PDB entry 2HHV | X-ray diffraction, 1.55 A resolution | chains C and A of the 3 polymer chains in the assembly

Chain C:
Molecule: 16-nt DNA strand
Sequence (16 nucleotides; row label = number of the first residue in the row):
     3 GTACXAGCTGATCGCA
Not modelled in the structure: 3
Modified positions: 6OG (6-O-methyl guanosine-5'-monophosphate) at position 7

Chain A:
Name: DNA Polymerase I
Organism: Geobacillus stearothermophilus
Notes: EC 2.7.7.7; fragment: residues 299-876 (analogous to E Coli Klenow fragment)
Reference sequence: Q5KWC1 (Q5KWC1_GEOKA); residues 298-876 here correspond to UniProt positions 300-878 (UniProt number = residue number + 2)
Sequence (580 residues; each row starts with the number of its first residue):
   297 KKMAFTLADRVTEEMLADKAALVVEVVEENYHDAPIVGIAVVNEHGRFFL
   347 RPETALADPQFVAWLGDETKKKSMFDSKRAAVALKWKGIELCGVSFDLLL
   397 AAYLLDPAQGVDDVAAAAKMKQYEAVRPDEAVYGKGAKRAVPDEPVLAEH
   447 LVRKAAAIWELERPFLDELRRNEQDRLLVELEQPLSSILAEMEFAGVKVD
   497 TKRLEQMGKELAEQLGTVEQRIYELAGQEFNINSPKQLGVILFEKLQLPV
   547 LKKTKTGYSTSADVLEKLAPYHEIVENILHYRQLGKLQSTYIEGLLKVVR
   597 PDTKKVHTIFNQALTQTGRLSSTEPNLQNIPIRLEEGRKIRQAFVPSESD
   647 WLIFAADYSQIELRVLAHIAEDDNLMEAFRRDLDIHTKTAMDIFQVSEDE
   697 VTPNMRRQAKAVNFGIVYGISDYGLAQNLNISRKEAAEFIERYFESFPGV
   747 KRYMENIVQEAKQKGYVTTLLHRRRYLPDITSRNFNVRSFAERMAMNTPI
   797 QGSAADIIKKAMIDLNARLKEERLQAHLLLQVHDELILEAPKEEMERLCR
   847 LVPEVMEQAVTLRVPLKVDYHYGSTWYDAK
Metal / ion sites: Mg2+: Asp-653, Tyr-654, Asp-830

How chain C and chain A interact:
Pairs across the interface (45; chain C residue first):
  DT4(C) / Asp-559(A)  base contact
  DT4(C) / Gln-723(A)  hydrogen bond to the base
  DA5(C) / Ala-707(A)  hydrogen bond to the base
  DA5(C) / Gly-711(A)  base contact
  DA5(C) / Tyr-714(A)  base contact
  DA5(C) / Ile-716(A)  base contact
  DA5(C) / Gly-720(A)  base contact
  DA5(C) / Leu-721(A)  base contact
  DA5(C) / Asn-724(A)  hydrogen bond to the base
  DA5(C) / Arg-789(A)  phosphate contact
  DC6(C) / Tyr-714(A)  stacking on the base
  DC6(C) / Phe-786(A)  phosphate contact
  DC6(C) / Arg-789(A)  salt bridge to the phosphate
  DC6(C) / Asn-793(A)  sugar contact
  DC6(C) / Gln-797(A)  hydrogen bond to the base
  6OG_7(C) / Gln-612(A)  phosphate contact
  6OG_7(C) / Thr-613(A)  sugar contact
  6OG_7(C) / Arg-615(A)  base contact
  6OG_7(C) / Arg-771(A)  salt bridge to the phosphate
  6OG_7(C) / Phe-786(A)  phosphate contact
  6OG_7(C) / Met-790(A)  phosphate contact
  6OG_7(C) / Gln-797(A)  hydrogen bond to the sugar
  DA8(C) / Leu-610(A)  phosphate contact
  DA8(C) / Thr-611(A)  phosphate contact
  DA8(C) / Gln-612(A)  hydrogen bond to the phosphate
  DA8(C) / Ser-617(A)  phosphate contact
  DG9(C) / Lys-582(A)  base contact
  DG9(C) / Leu-610(A)  phosphate contact
  DG9(C) / Ser-617(A)  hydrogen bond to the phosphate
  DG9(C) / Ser-618(A)  sugar contact
  DG9(C) / Thr-619(A)  phosphate contact
  DG9(C) / Asn-622(A)  hydrogen bond to the sugar
  DG9(C) / Asn-625(A)  base contact
  DC10(C) / Lys-582(A)  hydrogen bond to the base
  DC10(C) / Thr-619(A)  phosphate contact
  DC10(C) / Glu-620(A)  hydrogen bond to the phosphate
  DT11(C) / Ser-585(A)  sugar contact
  DT11(C) / Thr-586(A)  sugar contact
  DT11(C) / Gly-590(A)  phosphate contact
  DG12(C) / Ser-585(A)  phosphate contact
  DA13(C) / Asn-527(A)  hydrogen bond to the phosphate
  DA13(C) / Asn-529(A)  sugar contact
  DA13(C) / Ser-530(A)  hydrogen bond to the phosphate
  DT14(C) / Ser-530(A)  hydrogen bond to the phosphate
  DT14(C) / Gln-533(A)  phosphate contact
Interface residues without a listed pair, chain C (12 interface residues in all): DC15
Interface residues without a listed pair, chain A (42 interface residues in all): Lys-532, Thr-552, Lys-563, Glu-589, Phe-710, Ser-717, Asn-726, His-829

Summary:
Chain C and chain A form an interface of 12 and 42 residues respectively; the contacts include 13 hydrogen
bonds, 2 salt bridges and 1 aromatic stacking contact. Among the polar pairs are DT4(C)/Gln-723(A),
DA5(C)/Ala-707(A) and DA5(C)/Asn-724(A).
Chain C is a 16-nt DNA strand and chain A is DNA Polymerase I (Geobacillus stearothermophilus); the structure,
T:O6-methyl-guanine in the polymerase-2 basepair position, was determined by X-ray diffraction, deposited
together with 2HHQ, 2HHS, 2HHT, 2HHU, 2HHW, 2HHX and 3 further entries.
